PDB entry 6KHE | X-ray diffraction, 2.80 A resolution | chain A

== Chain A ==
Name: Dual specificity protein kinase CLK2
Source organism: Homo sapiens
Notes: EC 2.7.12.1
UniProt: P49760 (CLK2_HUMAN); residues 1-499 here = UniProt positions 1-499
Amino-acid sequence (499 residues; each row starts with the number of its first residue):
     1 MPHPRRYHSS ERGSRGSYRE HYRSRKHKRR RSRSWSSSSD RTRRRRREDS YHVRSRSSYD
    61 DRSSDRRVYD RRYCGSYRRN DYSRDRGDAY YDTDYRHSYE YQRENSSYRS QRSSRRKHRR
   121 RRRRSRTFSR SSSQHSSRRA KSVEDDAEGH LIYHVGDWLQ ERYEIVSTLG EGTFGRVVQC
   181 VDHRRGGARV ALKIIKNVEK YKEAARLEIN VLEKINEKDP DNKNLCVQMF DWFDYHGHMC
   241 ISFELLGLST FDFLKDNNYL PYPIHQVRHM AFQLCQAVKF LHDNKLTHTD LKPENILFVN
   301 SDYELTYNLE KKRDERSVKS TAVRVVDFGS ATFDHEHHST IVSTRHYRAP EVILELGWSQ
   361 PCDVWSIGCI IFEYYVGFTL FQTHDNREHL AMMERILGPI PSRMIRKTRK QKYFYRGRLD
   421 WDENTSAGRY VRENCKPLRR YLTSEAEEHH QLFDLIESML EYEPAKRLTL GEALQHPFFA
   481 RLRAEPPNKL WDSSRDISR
Unresolved in the structure: 1-143, 486-499
Small-molecule neighbours: CX-4945 (3NG; 5-[(3-chlorophenyl)amino]benzo[c][2,6]naphthyridine-8-carboxylic acid): L169, G170, E171, G172, F174, V177, A191, K193, E208, V227, F243, E244, L245, L246, G247, L297, V326, D327
Swiss-Prot annotation at these positions:
  - active site: D290 (Proton acceptor)
  - binding site (ATP): L169 to V177, K193
  - modified residue: S34 (Phosphoserine), S98 (Phosphoserine), Y99 (Phosphotyrosine), T127 (Phosphothreonine), S142 (Phosphoserine), Y153 (Phosphotyrosine), T344 (Phosphothreonine)
What the authors report for this chain:
  - binding site for CX-4945: E171, K193, E208, V326

== In short ==
Ligands of chain A: CX-4945. Curated annotation (UniProt) lists active-site residue D290 and 10 ATP-binding
residues. From the paper: a binding site for CX-4945 at E171, K193 and E208 among others.
Chain A is Dual specificity protein kinase CLK2 (Homo sapiens); the structure, Crystal structure of CLK2 in
complex with CX-4945, was determined by X-ray diffraction together with 6KHD and 6KHF from the same study.
